PDB entry 4DV6 | X-ray diffraction, 3.30 A resolution | chains A and K of the 21 polymer chains in the assembly

== Chain A ==
Molecule: 16S rRNA
Organism: Thermus thermophilus
Sequence (1522 nucleotides; numbered 0 to 1544 plus 19 insertion-coded residues; 42 numbers in that range are skipped by the numbering (no residue carries them; nothing is unmodelled there); the number before each row is that of its first residue; a row labelled like 190A-190L holds insertion residues (190A, then the next letters in order); numbering starts at 0):
     0 UUUGUUGGAGAGUUUGAUCCUGGCUCAGGGUGAACGCUGGCGGCGUGCCU
    50 AAGACAUGCAAGUCGUGCGGG
    73 CCGCGGGGUUUU
    88 ACUCCG
    95 UGGUC
   101 AGCGGCGGACGGGUGAGUAACGCGUGGGU
  129A G
   130 ACCUACCCGGAAGAGGGGGACAACCCGGGGAAACUCGGGCUAAUCCCCCA
   180 UGUGGACCCGC
190A-190L CCCUUGGGGUGU
   191 GUCCAAAGGGCUUU
   216 GCCCGCUUCCGGAUGGGCCCGCGUCCCAUCAGCUAGUUGGUGGGGUAAUG
   266 GCCCACCAAGGCGACGACGGGUAGCCGGUCUGAGAGGAUGGCCGGCCACA
   316 GGGGCACUGAGACACGGGCCCCACUCCUACGGGAGGCAGCAGUUAGGAAU
   366 CUUCCGCAAUGGGCGCAAGCCUGACGGAGCGACGCCGCUUGGAGGAAGAA
   416 GCCCUUCGGGGUGUAAACUCCUGAA
   442 CCCGGGACGAAACCCCCGACGA
   474 GGGGACUGACGGUACCGGG
   494 GUAAUAGCGCCGGCCAACUCCGUGCCAGCAGCCGCGGUAAUACGGAGGGC
   544 GCGAGCGUUACCCGGAUUCACUGGGCGUAAAGGGCGUGUAGGCGGCCUGG
   594 GGCGUCCCAUGUGAAAGACCACGGCUCAACCGUGGGGGAGCGUGGGAUAC
   644 GCUCAGGCUAGACGGUGGGAGAGGGUGGUGGAAUUCCCGGAGUAGCGGUG
   694 AAAUGCGCAGAUACCGGGAGGAACGCCGAUGGCGAAGGCAGCCACCUGGU
   744 CCACCCGUGACGCUGAGGCGCGAAAGCGUGGGGAGCAAACCGGAUUAGAU
   794 ACCCGGGUAGUCCACGCCCUAAACGAUGCGCGCUAGGUCUCUGGGUCU
   848 CCUGGGGGCCGAAGCUAACGCGUUAAGCGCGCCGCCUGGGGAGUACGGCC
   898 GCAAGGCUGAAACUCAAGGGAAUUGACGGGGGCCCGCACAAGCGGUGGAG
   948 CAUGUGGUUUAAUUCGAAGXAACGCGAAGAACCUUACCAGGCCUUGACAU
   998 GCUAGG
 1003A G
  1004 AACCCGGGUGAAAGCCUGGGGUGCCCC
1030A-1030D GCGA
  1031 GGGGAGCCCUAGCACAGGUGCUGCAUGGCCGUCGUCAGCUCGUGCCGUGA
  1081 GGUGUUGGGUUAAGUCCCGCAACGAGCGCAACCCCCGCCGUUAGUUGCCA
  1131 GCGGUUCGGCCGGGCACUCUAACGGGACUGCCCGCGAAA
  1171 GCGGGAGGAAGGAGGGGACGACGUCUGGUCAGCAUGGCCCUUACGGCCUG
  1221 GGCGACACACGUGCUACAAUGCCCACUACAAAGCGAUGCCACCCGGCAAC
  1271 GGGGAGCUAAUCGCAAAAAGGUGGGCCCAGUUCGGAUUGGGGUCUGCAAC
  1321 CCGACCCCAUGAAGCCGGAAUCGCUAGUAAUCGCGGAUCAG
 1361A C
  1362 CAUGCCGCGGUGAAUACGUUCCCGGGCCUUGUACACACXGCCXGUXACGC
  1412 CAUGGGAGCGGGCUCUACCCGAAGUCGCCGGG
  1446 AGCCUACGGG
  1459 CAGGCGCCGAGGGUAGGGCCCGUGACUGGGGCGAAGUCGUAACAAGGUAG
  1509 CUGUACCGGAAGGUGCGGCUGGAUCCACUCCUUUCU
Unresolved in the structure: 0-4, 1534-1538
Sequence notes: engineered mutation G915 (A1538 in M26923.1); conflict C1534 (A2157 in M26923.1), A1535 (C2158 in M26923.1)
Modified positions: PSU (pseudouridine-5'-monophosphate) at position 516, 7MG (7N-methyl-8-hydroguanosine-5'-monophosphate) at position 527, M2G (N2-dimethylguanosine-5'-monophosphate) at position 966, 5MC (5-methylcytidine-5'-monophosphate) at position 967, 2MG (2N-methylguanosine-5'-monophosphate) at position 1207, 5MC (5-methylcytidine-5'-monophosphate) at position 1400, 4OC (4n,o2'-methylcytidine-5'-monophosphate) at position 1402, 5MC (5-methylcytidine-5'-monophosphate) at position 1404, 5MC (5-methylcytidine-5'-monophosphate) at position 1407, UR3 (3-methyluridine-5'-monophoshate) at position 1498, MA6 (6N-dimethyladenosine-5'-monophoshate) at position 1518, MA6 (6N-dimethyladenosine-5'-monophoshate) at position 1519, PSU (pseudouridine-5'-monophosphate) at position 1540, PSU (pseudouridine-5'-monophosphate) at position 1541
Metal / ion sites: Mg2+ site 1 near U5 (its only coordinating residue here); Mg2+ site 2 near U12 (its only coordinating residue here); Mg2+ site 3: U13, U14; Mg2+ site 4 near G22 (its only coordinating residue here); Mg2+ site 5: C58, U387; Mg2+ site 6: A59, U387; Mg2+ site 7: G61, G105; Mg2+ site 8: G70, U98; Mg2+ site 9 near U98 (its only coordinating residue here); Mg2+ site 10 near G107 (its only coordinating residue here); Mg2+ site 11 near G111 (its only coordinating residue here); Mg2+ site 12: G117, G289; 105 more Mg2+ sites not listed

== Chain K ==
Molecule: ribosomal protein S11
Organism: Thermus thermophilus
UniProt: P80376 (RS11_THET8); residues 1-129 here = UniProt positions 1-129
Amino-acid sequence (129 residues; numbered 1 to 129; the number before each row is that of its first residue):
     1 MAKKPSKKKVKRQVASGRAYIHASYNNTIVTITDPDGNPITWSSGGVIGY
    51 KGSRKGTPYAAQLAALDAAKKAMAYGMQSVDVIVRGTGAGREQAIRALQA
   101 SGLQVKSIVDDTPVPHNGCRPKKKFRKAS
Unresolved in the structure: 1-10, 127-129
Metal / ion sites: Mg2+: Asn26 (shared with G691(A), U692(A) of chain A)

== Chain A / chain K interface ==
Contacting residue pairs - 81 pairs, chain A then chain K:
  G674(A) - His116(K)  base contact
  A675(A) - Val114(K)  hydrogen bond to the sugar
  A675(A) - Pro115(K)  base contact
  A675(A) - His116(K)  hydrogen bond to the base
  A675(A) - Gly118(K)  base contact
  A676(A) - Pro113(K)  sugar contact
  A676(A) - Val114(K)  sugar contact
  A676(A) - Pro115(K)  sugar contact
  A676(A) - Cys119(K)  base contact
  U677(A) - Cys119(K)  base contact
  G683(A) - Asn38(K)  hydrogen bond to the base
  G683(A) - Pro39(K)  base contact
  A684(A) - Asn38(K)  sugar contact
  A684(A) - Pro39(K)  hydrogen bond to the sugar
  G685(A) - Pro39(K)  sugar contact
  G685(A) - Ile40(K)  phosphate contact
  G685(A) - Trp42(K)  sugar contact
  U686(A) - Trp42(K)  hydrogen bond to the base
  A687(A) - Val47(K)  sugar contact
  A687(A) - Lys71(K)  salt bridge to the phosphate
  G688(A) - Trp42(K)  sugar contact
  G688(A) - Ser44(K)  hydrogen bond to the phosphate
  G688(A) - Gly46(K)  sugar contact
  G688(A) - Val47(K)  sugar contact
  C689(A) - Asn27(K)  hydrogen bond to the phosphate
  C689(A) - Ser44(K)  hydrogen bond to the phosphate
  C689(A) - Gly45(K)  phosphate contact
  C689(A) - Gly46(K)  hydrogen bond to the phosphate
  C689(A) - Val47(K)  phosphate contact
  C689(A) - Lys55(K)  salt bridge to the phosphate
  G690(A) - Asn27(K)  hydrogen bond to the phosphate
  G690(A) - Lys51(K)  base contact
  G690(A) - Lys55(K)  hydrogen bond to the base
  G691(A) - Asn26(K)  hydrogen bond to the phosphate
  G691(A) - Lys51(K)  base contact
  G691(A) - Gly52(K)  base contact
  G691(A) - Lys55(K)  base contact
  U692(A) - Asn26(K)  hydrogen bond to the phosphate
  U692(A) - Gly52(K)  base contact
  U692(A) - Ser53(K)  hydrogen bond to the base
  U692(A) - Lys124(K)  salt bridge to the phosphate
  A694(A) - Ser53(K)  phosphate contact
  A695(A) - Gly52(K)  phosphate contact
  A695(A) - Ser53(K)  hydrogen bond to the phosphate
  A704(A) - Trp42(K)  base contact
  U705(A) - Ile29(K)  base contact
  U705(A) - Trp42(K)  base contact
  A706(A) - His22(K)  phosphate contact
  A706(A) - Ile29(K)  sugar contact
  A706(A) - Thr31(K)  hydrogen bond to the sugar
  A706(A) - Pro39(K)  base contact
  C707(A) - Tyr20(K)  sugar contact
  C707(A) - Thr31(K)  sugar contact
  C707(A) - Gly37(K)  hydrogen bond to the sugar
  C707(A) - Pro39(K)  base contact
  C707(A) - Arg85(K)  salt bridge to the phosphate
  C708(A) - Tyr20(K)  sugar contact
  C708(A) - Asp36(K)  hydrogen bond to the sugar
  C708(A) - Gly37(K)  sugar contact
  C708(A) - Arg85(K)  salt bridge to the phosphate
  G714(A) - Cys119(K)  base contact
  A715(A) - Gly118(K)  base contact
  A716(A) - Asn117(K)  hydrogen bond to the sugar
  A716(A) - Gly118(K)  base contact
  C717(A) - His116(K)  phosphate contact
  G718(A) - Pro115(K)  sugar contact
  G718(A) - His116(K)  stacking on the base
  G718(A) - Asn117(K)  sugar contact
  G778(A) - Cys119(K)  sugar contact
  G778(A) - Arg120(K)  hydrogen bond to the sugar
  C779(A) - Arg120(K)  sugar contact
  C779(A) - Pro121(K)  sugar contact
  C779(A) - Lys122(K)  phosphate contact
  A780(A) - Lys123(K)  hydrogen bond to the phosphate
  C796(A) - Lys123(K)  salt bridge to the phosphate
  C797(A) - Lys124(K)  salt bridge to the phosphate
  G798(A) - Lys122(K)  salt bridge to the phosphate
  G1523(A) - Lys123(K)  salt bridge to the phosphate
  C1524(A) - Arg120(K)  salt bridge to the phosphate
  G1525(A) - Arg120(K)  salt bridge to the phosphate
  G1525(A) - Arg126(K)  salt bridge to the phosphate
Also at the interface, not in a pair above, chain A (39 interface residues in all): A696, A777, G799, U1522
Also at the interface, not in a pair above, chain K (39 interface residues in all): Arg12, Ser24, Thr33, Tyr75

== Overview ==
Chain A and chain K each contribute 39 residues to their interface; the contacts include 21 hydrogen bonds, 12
salt bridges and 1 aromatic stacking contact. Polar pairs include A675(A)-His116(K), G683(A)-Asn38(K) and
U686(A)-Trp42(K). U13(A) and U14(A) form the Mg2+ site 3.
Chain A is 16S rRNA and chain K is ribosomal protein S11, both from Thermus thermophilus; the structure,
Crystal structure of the Thermus thermophilus 30S ribosomal subunit with a 16S rRNA mutation, A915G, was
determined by X-ray diffraction.
